5DVL - chains A and B; structure by X-ray diffraction, 1.90 A resolution.

# Chain A
Molecule: Ig gamma-1 chain C region
Source organism: Homo sapiens
UniProtKB: P01857 (IGHG1_HUMAN); residues 221-447 here correspond to UniProt positions 104-330 (UniProt number = residue number - 117)
Sequence (227 residues; row label = number of the first residue in the row):
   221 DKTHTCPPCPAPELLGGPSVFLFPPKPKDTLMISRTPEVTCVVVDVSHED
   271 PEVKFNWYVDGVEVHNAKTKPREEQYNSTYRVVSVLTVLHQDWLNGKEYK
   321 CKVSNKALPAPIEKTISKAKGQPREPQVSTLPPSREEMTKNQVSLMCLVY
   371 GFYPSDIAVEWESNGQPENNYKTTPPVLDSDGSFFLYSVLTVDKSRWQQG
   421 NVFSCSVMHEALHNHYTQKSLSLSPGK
Not modelled in the structure: 221-236, 445-447
Cystine bridges: C261-C321, C367-C425
Construct notes: engineered mutation S349 (Tyr232 in P01857), M366 (Thr249 in P01857), Y370 (Lys253 in P01857), V409 (Lys292 in P01857); variant E356 (Asp239 in P01857), M358 (Leu241 in P01857)
Swiss-Prot annotation at these positions:
  - glycosylation: N297 (N-linked (GlcNAc...) (complex) asparagine)
From the paper describing this entry:
  - mutagenesis - K409V: decreased binding to AA homodimer

# Chain B
Molecule: Fc-III peptide
Sequence (13 residues; row label = number of the first residue in the row):
     1 DCAWHLGELVWCT
Cystine bridges: C2-C12

# How chain A and chain B interact
Residue-residue contacts - 31 pairs, chain A then chain B:
  L251(A) - V10(B)
  L251(A) - W11(B)
  M252(A) - E8(B)
  M252(A) - L9(B)
  M252(A) - V10(B)
  I253(A) - L9(B)  hydrophobic
  I253(A) - V10(B)  hydrogen bond (backbone-backbone)
  S254(A) - L9(B)  hydrogen bond (side chain-backbone)
  H310(A) - W11(B)
  Q311(A) - W11(B)
  E380(A) - H5(B)  salt bridge
  E382(A) - H5(B)  salt bridge
  E382(A) - L6(B)
  G385(A) - L6(B)
  Q386(A) - L6(B)
  P387(A) - L6(B)  hydrophobic
  S426(A) - H5(B)
  H433(A) - D1(B)  salt bridge
  H433(A) - T13(B)
  N434(A) - D1(B)  hydrogen bond (side chain-backbone)
  N434(A) - C2(B)
  N434(A) - A3(B)
  N434(A) - V10(B)
  N434(A) - W11(B)
  N434(A) - C12(B)
  N434(A) - T13(B)  hydrogen bond
  H435(A) - V10(B)
  H435(A) - W11(B)
  Y436(A) - A3(B)  hydrophobic
  Y436(A) - W4(B)
  Y436(A) - H5(B)
Also at the interface, not in a pair above, chain A (20 interface residues in all): K248, T250, L314, M428

# Overview
Chain A and chain B form an interface of 20 and 12 residues respectively; the contacts include 4 hydrogen
bonds and 3 salt bridges. Polar contacts include E380(A)-H5(B), E382(A)-H5(B) and H433(A)-D1(B). From the
paper: K409V of chain A reduces binding to AA homodimer.
Here chain A is Ig gamma-1 chain C region (Homo sapiens) and chain B is Fc-III peptide. Entry 5DVL (Fc Design
20.8.37 A chain homodimer Y349S/T366M/K370Y/K409V) was determined by X-ray diffraction together with 5DI8,
5DJ0, 5DJ2, 5DJ6, 5DJ8, 5DJA and 10 further entries from the same study.
